7DUJ - chains A and H of the 23 polymer chains in the assembly; structure by X-ray diffraction, 3.75 A resolution.

Chain A:
Molecule: 30S Ribosomal RNA rRNA
From: Thermus thermophilus HB8
Sequence (1522 nucleotides; numbered 0 to 1544 plus 19 insertion-coded residues; 42 numbers in that range are skipped by the numbering (no residue carries them; nothing is unmodelled there); the number before each row is that of its first residue; a row labelled like 190A-190L holds insertion residues (190A, then the next letters in order); numbering starts at 0):
     0 UUUGUUGGAGAGUCUGAUCCUGGCUCAGGGUGAACGCUGGCGGCGUGCCU
    50 AAGACAUGCAAGUCGUGCGGG
    73 CCGCGGGGUUUU
    88 ACUCCG
    95 UGGUC
   101 AGCGGCGGACGGGUGAGUAACGCGUGGGU
  129A G
   130 ACCUACCCGGAAGAGGGGGACAACCCGGGGAAACUCGGGCUAAUCCCCCA
   180 UGUGGACCCGC
190A-190L CCCUUGGGGUGU
   191 GUCCAAAGGGCUUU
   216 GCCCGCUUCCGGAUGGGCCCGCGUCCCAUCAGCUAGUUGGUGGGGUAAUG
   266 GCCCACCAAGGCGACGACGGGUAGCCGGUCUGAGAGGAUGGCCGGCCACA
   316 GGGGCACUGAGACACGGGCCCCACUCCUACGGGAGGCAGCAGUUAGGAAU
   366 CUUCCGCAAUGGGCGCAAGCCUGACGGAGCGACGCCGCUUGGAGGAAGAA
   416 GCCCUUCGGGGUGUAAACUCCUGAA
   442 CCCGGGACGAAACCCCCGACGA
   474 GGGGACUGACGGUACCGGG
   494 GUAAUAGCGCCGGCCAACUCCGUGCCAGCAGCCGCGGUAAUACGGAGGGC
   544 GCGAGCGUUACCCGGAUUCACUGGGCGUAAAGGGCGUGUAGGCGGCCUGG
   594 GGCGUCCCAUGUGAAAGACCACGGCUCAACCGUGGGGGAGCGUGGGAUAC
   644 GCUCAGGCUAGACGGUGGGAGAGGGUGGUGGAAUUCCCGGAGUAGCGGUG
   694 AAAUGCGCAGAUACCGGGAGGAACGCCGAUGGCGAAGGCAGCCACCUGGU
   744 CCACCCGUGACGCUGAGGCGCGAAAGCGUGGGGAGCAAACCGGAUUAGAU
   794 ACCCGGGUAGUCCACGCCCUAAACGAUGCGCGCUAGGUCUCUGGGUCU
   848 CCUGGGGGCCGAAGCUAACGCGUUAAGCGCGCCGCCUGGGGAGUACGGCC
   898 GCAAGGCUGAAACUCAAAGGAAUUGACGGGGGCCCGCACAAGCGGUGGAG
   948 CAUGUGGUUUAAUUCGAAGXAACGCGAAGAACCUUACCAGGCCUUGACAU
   998 GCUAGG
 1003A G
  1004 AACCCGGGUGAAAGCCUGGGGUGCCCC
1030A-1030D GCGA
  1031 GGGGAGCCCUAGCACAGGUGCUGCAUGGCCGUCGUCAGCUCGUGCCGUGA
  1081 GGUGUUGGGUUAAGUCCCGCAACGAGCGCAACCCCCGCCGUUAGUUGCCA
  1131 GCGGUUCGGCCGGGCACUCUAACGGGACUGCCCGCGAAA
  1171 GCGGGAGGAAGGAGGGGACGACGUCUGGUCAGCAUGGCCCUUACGGCCUG
  1221 GGCGACACACGUGCUACAAUGCCCACUACAAAGCGAUGCCACCCGGCAAC
  1271 GGGGAGCUAAUCGCAAAAAGGUGGGCCCAGUUCGGAUUGGGGUCUGCAAC
  1321 CCGACCCCAUGAAGCCGGAAUCGCUAGUAAUCGCGGAUCAG
 1361A C
  1362 CAUGCCGCGGUGAAUACGUUCCCGGGCCUUGUACACACXGCCXGUXACGC
  1412 CAUGGGAGCGGGCUCUACCCGAAGUCGCCGGG
  1446 AGCCUACGGG
  1459 CAGGCGCCGAGGGUAGGGCCCGUGACUGGGGCGAAGUCGUAACAAGGUAG
  1509 CUGUACCGGAAGGUGCGGCUGGAUCCACUCCUUUCU
Disordered / not traced: 0-4, 1534-1538
Modified / non-standard residues: PSU (pseudouridine-5'-monophosphate) at position 516, 7MG (7N-methyl-8-hydroguanosine-5'-monophosphate) at position 527, M2G (N2-dimethylguanosine-5'-monophosphate) at position 966, 5MC (5-methylcytidine-5'-monophosphate) at position 967, 2MG (2N-methylguanosine-5'-monophosphate) at position 1207, 5MC (5-methylcytidine-5'-monophosphate) at position 1400, 4OC (4n,o2'-methylcytidine-5'-monophosphate) at position 1402, 5MC (5-methylcytidine-5'-monophosphate) at position 1404, 5MC (5-methylcytidine-5'-monophosphate) at position 1407, UR3 (3-methyluridine-5'-monophoshate) at position 1498, MA6 (6N-dimethyladenosine-5'-monophoshate) at position 1518, MA6 (6N-dimethyladenosine-5'-monophoshate) at position 1519, PSU (pseudouridine-5'-monophosphate) at position 1540, PSU (pseudouridine-5'-monophosphate) at position 1541
Ion coordination: Mg2+ site 1 near G21 (its only coordinating residue here); Mg2+ site 2 near G38 (its only coordinating residue here); Mg2+ site 3 near G46 (its only coordinating residue here); Mg2+ site 4 near C48 (its only coordinating residue here); Mg2+ site 5: A59, C386, U387; Mg2+ site 6 near G61 (its only coordinating residue here); Mg2+ site 7 near G97 (its only coordinating residue here); Mg2+ site 8: G107, G324, G326; Mg2+ site 9: A109, G331; Mg2+ site 10: G111, G112; Mg2+ site 11 near G117 (its only coordinating residue here); Mg2+ site 12: C121, G124, U125; 98 more Mg2+ sites not listed
Small-molecule neighbours: Sisomicin (SIS; (1S,2S,3R,4S,6R)-4,6-diamino-3-{[(2S,3R)-3-amino-6-(aminomethyl)-3,4-dihydro-2H-pyran-2-yl]oxy}-2-hydroxycyclohexyl 3-deoxy-4-C-methyl-3-(methylamino)-beta-L-arabinopyranoside): 5MC_1404, G1405, U1406, 5MC_1407, A1408, C1409, G1491, A1492, A1493, G1494, U1495, C1496

Chain H:
Name: 30S ribosomal protein S8
From: Thermus thermophilus HB8
Reference sequence: P0DOY9 (RS8_THET8); residue numbers follow UniProt; this construct covers 1-138
Chain sequence (138 residues; row label = number of the first residue in the row):
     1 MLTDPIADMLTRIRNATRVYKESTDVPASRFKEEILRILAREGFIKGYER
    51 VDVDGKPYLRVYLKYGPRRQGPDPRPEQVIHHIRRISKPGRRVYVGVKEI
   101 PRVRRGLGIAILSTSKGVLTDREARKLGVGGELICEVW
Ion coordination: Mg2+ site 1 near Arg37 (its only coordinating residue here); Mg2+ site 2 near Arg102 (its only coordinating residue here)

How chain A and chain H interact:
Pairs across the interface (68):
  C564(A) with Arg91(H), hydrogen bond to the sugar
  C586(A) with Pro89(H), phosphate contact; Gly90(H), sugar contact
  G587(A) with Thr3(H), sugar contact; Pro89(H), phosphate contact; Arg92(H), salt bridge to the phosphate
  G588(A) with Leu2(H), sugar contact; Pro5(H), phosphate contact
  C589(A) with Pro5(H), phosphate contact; Ala28(H), sugar contact; Ser29(H), sugar contact
  C590(A) with Ser29(H), phosphate contact; Arg30(H), hydrogen bond to the phosphate
  U591(A) with Arg30(H), salt bridge to the phosphate
  G597(A) with Tyr94(H), hydrogen bond to the base
  U598(A) with Tyr94(H), sugar contact
  C599(A) with Val95(H), sugar contact; Gly96(H), phosphate contact; Ser115(H), base contact; Val129(H), sugar contact; Gly130(H), hydrogen bond to the sugar; Gly131(H), sugar contact
  C600(A) with Gly96(H), phosphate contact; Val97(H), hydrogen bond to the phosphate; Gly128(H), sugar contact
  A632(A) with Lys98(H), salt bridge to the phosphate
  A640(A) with Ser115(H), hydrogen bond to the sugar
  U641(A) with Ser115(H), sugar contact
  A642(A) with Phe31(H), sugar contact; Ser113(H), hydrogen bond to the base; Thr114(H), base contact; Ser115(H), base contact
  C643(A) with Phe31(H), sugar contact; Arg92(H), sugar contact; Tyr94(H), base contact; Ser113(H), hydrogen bond to the sugar; Glu132(H), hydrogen bond to the sugar
  G644(A) with Arg92(H), sugar contact
  A653(A) with Lys56(H), salt bridge to the phosphate
  G654(A) with Met1(H), hydrogen bond to the sugar
  G755(A) with Met1(H), base contact
  C824(A) with Met1(H), sugar contact
  G825(A) with Asp8(H), hydrogen bond to the sugar; Thr11(H), base contact; Arg12(H), hydrogen bond to the phosphate
  C826(A) with Arg12(H), salt bridge to the phosphate; Asn15(H), hydrogen bond to the base
  U827(A) with Asn15(H), sugar contact; Val19(H), sugar contact
  A828(A) with Lys21(H), salt bridge to the phosphate
  A859(A) with Val19(H), base contact
  A860(A) with Arg18(H), sugar contact; Arg75(H), hydrogen bond to the phosphate
  G861(A) with Arg75(H), salt bridge to the phosphate
  G874(A) with Asn15(H), base contact
  C875(A) with Thr11(H), base contact; Arg14(H), hydrogen bond to the sugar; Asn15(H), hydrogen bond to the base
  G876(A) with Ala7(H), sugar contact; Thr11(H), hydrogen bond to the sugar; Arg14(H), phosphate contact
  C877(A) with Thr3(H), hydrogen bond to the sugar; Asp4(H), sugar contact; Lys88(H), phosphate contact
  G878(A) with Thr3(H), sugar contact; Lys88(H), phosphate contact; Pro89(H), phosphate contact
  C879(A) with Gly90(H), phosphate contact
Other interface residues (no listed pair), chain A (37 interface residues in all): U652, A753, G823
Other interface residues (no listed pair), chain H (43 interface residues in all): Pro57, Arg85, Glu99, Gly117, Val118

Overview:
37 residues of chain A face 43 of chain H across their interface, with 18 hydrogen bonds and 7 salt bridges.
Among the polar pairs are G597(A)-Tyr94(H), A642(A)-Ser113(H) and C826(A)-Asn15(H). Bound to chain A:
Sisomicin.
Here chain A is 30S Ribosomal RNA rRNA and chain H is 30S ribosomal protein S8, both from Thermus thermophilus
HB8. Entry 7DUJ (Crystal structure of the Thermus thermophilus (HB8) 30S ribosomal subunit with mRNA and
cognate transfer RNA ...) was determined by X-ray diffraction.
